5PB0 - chains A and B; structure by X-ray diffraction, 1.98 A resolution.

# Chain A
Name: Coagulation factor VII light chain
From: Homo sapiens
Notes: EC 3.4.21.21; fragment: factor vii residues 148-466
UniProtKB: P08709 (FA7_HUMAN); numbering as in UniProt (aligned over 149-212)
Chain sequence (64 residues; each row starts with the number of its first residue):
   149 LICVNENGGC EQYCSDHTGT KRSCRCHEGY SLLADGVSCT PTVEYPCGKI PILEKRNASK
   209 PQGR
Unresolved in the structure: 205-212
Cystine bridges: Cys-151/Cys-162, Cys-158/Cys-172, Cys-174/Cys-187
Curated features (UniProtKB/Swiss-Prot):
  - site: Arg-212 (Cleavage)
  - glycosylation: Asn-205 (N-linked (GlcNAc...) asparagine)
  - natural variant: Cys-151 (C151S: In FA7D), Glu-154 (E154K: In FA7D), Gly-156 (G156S: In FA7D), Gly-157 (G157C: In FA7D; G157S: In FA7D; G157V: In FA7D), Gln-160 (Q160R: In FA7D), Ser-171 (S171F: In FA7D), Gly-177 (G177R: In FA7D), Leu-181 (L181P: In FA7D), Asp-183 (D183N: In FA7D), Ser-186 (S186F: In FA7D), Pro-189 (P189S: In FA7D), Pro-194 (P194L: In FA7D; P194T: In FA7D), 4 further natural variant entries in UniProt

# Chain B
Name: Coagulation factor VII heavy chain
From: Homo sapiens
Notes: EC 3.4.21.21; fragment: factor vii residues 148-466
UniProtKB: P08709 (FA7_HUMAN); residue numbers follow UniProt; this construct covers 213-466
Chain sequence (254 residues; each row starts with the number of its first residue):
   213 IVGGKVCPKG ECPWQVLLLV NGAQLCGGTL INTIWVVSAA HCFDKIKNWR NLIAVLGEHD
   273 LSEHDGDEQS RRVAQVIIPS TYVPGTTNHD IALLRLHQPV VLTDHVVPLC LPERTFSERT
   333 LAFVRFSLVS GWGQLLDRGA TALELMVLNV PRLMTQDCLQ QSRKVGDSPN ITEYMFCAGY
   393 SDGSKDSCKG DSGGPHATHY RGTWYLTGIV SWGQGCATVG HFGVYTRVSQ YIEWLQKLMR
   453 SEPRPGVLLR APFP
Unresolved in the structure: 376-379
Cystine bridges: Cys-219/Cys-224, Cys-238/Cys-254, Cys-370/Cys-389, Cys-400/Cys-428
Bound ions: Ca2+: Glu-270, Asp-272, Glu-275, Glu-280
Small-molecule neighbours: 7LX ((2R)-2-(4-ethoxy-3-methoxy-phenyl)-2-(isoquinolin-6-ylamino)ethanoic acid): His-253, Thr-298, Thr-299, Asp-302, Pro-381, Asp-398, Ser-399, Cys-400, Lys-401, Ser-404, Val-422, Ser-423, Trp-424, Gly-425, Gln-426, Gly-427, Cys-428, Gly-435
Curated features (UniProtKB/Swiss-Prot):
  - active site (Charge relay system): His-253, Asp-302, Ser-404
  - binding site (substrate): Asp-398
  - glycosylation: Asn-382 (N-linked (GlcNAc...) asparagine)
  - natural variant: Ile-213 (I213N: In FA7D), Gly-216 (G216D: In FA7D), Cys-238 (C238F: In FA7D; C238Y: In FA7D), Gly-240 (G240R: In FA7D), Thr-241 (T241N: In FA7D), Ser-250 (S250F: In FA7D), Ala-251 (A251P: In FA7D; A251T: In FA7D), Ala-252 (A252V: In FA7D), Cys-254 (C254R: In FA7D; C254Y: In FA7D), Leu-264 (L264P: In FA7D), Ala-266 (A266T: In FA7D), Asp-272 (D272N: In FA7D), 50 further natural variant entries in UniProt

# How chain A and chain B interact
Contacting residue pairs - 48 pairs, chain A then chain B:
  Cys-151(A) / Arg-331(B)
  Val-152(A) / Arg-331(B)
  Glu-154(A) / Arg-413(B)  hydrogen bond (backbone-side chain)
  Asn-155(A) / Phe-328(B)
  Asn-155(A) / Thr-332(B)  hydrogen bond
  Asn-155(A) / Tyr-412(B)
  Asn-155(A) / Arg-413(B)
  Gly-157(A) / Arg-413(B)  hydrogen bond (backbone-side chain)
  Cys-158(A) / Arg-413(B)  hydrogen bond (backbone-side chain)
  Glu-159(A) / Tyr-412(B)
  Glu-159(A) / Arg-413(B)
  Gln-160(A) / Phe-328(B)
  Gln-160(A) / Tyr-417(B)
  Tyr-161(A) / Leu-323(B)  hydrogen bond (side chain-backbone)
  Tyr-161(A) / Pro-324(B)
  Tyr-161(A) / Glu-325(B)
  Tyr-161(A) / Phe-328(B)  hydrophobic
  Tyr-161(A) / Tyr-417(B)
  Arg-173(A) / Glu-325(B)  salt bridge
  His-175(A) / Leu-323(B)  hydrogen bond (side chain-backbone)
  Tyr-178(A) / Thr-415(B)
  Tyr-193(A) / Leu-314(B)
  Tyr-193(A) / Thr-315(B)
  Tyr-193(A) / Asp-316(B)  hydrogen bond
  Pro-194(A) / Val-319(B)
  Cys-195(A) / Pro-320(B)
  Cys-195(A) / Leu-321(B)
  Cys-195(A) / Cys-322(B)  disulfide
  Cys-195(A) / Thr-415(B)
  Gly-196(A) / Trp-226(B)
  Gly-196(A) / Pro-320(B)  hydrogen bond (backbone-backbone)
  Gly-196(A) / Cys-322(B)
  Gly-196(A) / Thr-415(B)
  Gly-196(A) / Trp-416(B)  hydrogen bond (backbone-backbone)
  Lys-197(A) / Trp-226(B)
  Lys-197(A) / Val-319(B)
  Lys-197(A) / Gly-414(B)  hydrogen bond (side chain-backbone)
  Lys-197(A) / Thr-415(B)  hydrogen bond
  Ile-198(A) / Gly-222(B)
  Ile-198(A) / Glu-223(B)
  Ile-198(A) / Trp-226(B)  hydrophobic
  Ile-198(A) / Trp-416(B)
  Pro-199(A) / Asp-316(B)
  Pro-199(A) / Val-319(B)  hydrophobic
  Ile-200(A) / Lys-221(B)
  Ile-200(A) / Glu-223(B)
  Leu-201(A) / Glu-223(B)
  Lys-203(A) / Asp-316(B)  salt bridge
Interface residues without a listed pair, chain A (24 interface residues in all): Cys-162, Asp-164
Interface residues without a listed pair, chain B (25 interface residues in all): Pro-225, Thr-327
Disulfides between the chains: Cys-195(A)/Cys-322(B)

# Summary
24 residues of chain A and 25 residues of chain B are in contact, with 1 disulfide bond, 11 hydrogen bonds and
2 salt bridges. Polar pairs include Arg-173(A)/Glu-325(B), Lys-203(A)/Asp-316(B) and Glu-154(A)/Arg-413(B).
Bound to chain B: compound 7LX.
Here chain A is Coagulation factor VII light chain and chain B is Coagulation factor VII heavy chain, both
from Homo sapiens. Entry 5PB0 (Crystal Structure of Factor VIIa in complex with
2-(4-ethoxy-3-methoxyphenyl)-2-(isoquinolin-6-ylamino)acetic acid) was determined by X-ray diffraction.
